PDB entry 4P5Y | X-ray diffraction, 2.50 A resolution | chain A

== Chain A ==
Name: Glycosyl hydrolase, family 31/fibronectin type III domain protein
From: Clostridium perfringens
UniProtKB: Q0TRJ3 (Q0TRJ3_CLOP1); residues 17-162 here correspond to UniProt positions 1640-1785 (UniProt number = residue number + 1623)
Sequence (167 residues; numbered -4 to 162; the number before each row is that of its first residue; numbers below 1 keep their minus sign (Met-4 is residue -4)):
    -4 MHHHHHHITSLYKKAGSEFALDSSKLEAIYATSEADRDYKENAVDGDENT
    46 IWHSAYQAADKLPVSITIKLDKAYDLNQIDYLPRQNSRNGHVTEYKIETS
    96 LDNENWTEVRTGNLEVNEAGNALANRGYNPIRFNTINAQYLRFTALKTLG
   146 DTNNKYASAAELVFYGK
Unresolved in the structure: -4 to 5
Differences from the reference sequence: initiating methionine (-4); expression tag (-3 to 16)
Metal / ion sites: Ca2+: Asn37, Asp40, Asp42, Thr45, Ala155
Ligand contacts: 2-acetamido-2-deoxy-beta-D-galactopyranose (NGA): Asp31, Asp33, His48, Tyr51, Arg79, Asn84, Asp146, Tyr151
What the authors report for this chain:
  - binding site for 2-acetamido-2-deoxy-beta-D-galactopyranose: His48, Tyr51, Arg79, Asn84, Tyr151
  - specificity-determining residues: Asn84 (proposed by the authors, not directly observed)

== In short ==
Chain A binds 2-acetamido-2-deoxy-beta-D-galactopyranose. The Ca2+ site is built by Asn37, Asp40, Asp42, Thr45
and Ala155. From the paper: a binding site for 2-acetamido-2-deoxy-beta-D-galactopyranose at His48, Tyr51 and
Arg79 among others; the specificity determinant Asn84.
Chain A is Glycosyl hydrolase, family 31/fibronectin type III domain protein (Clostridium perfringens); the
structure, Structure of CBM32-3 from a family 31 glycoside hydrolase from Clostridium perfringens in complex
with N-acetylgalactosamine, was determined by X-ray diffraction (same publication as 4UAP, 4LKS, 4LQR and
4LPL).
